9GU2 - chains A and B of the 9 polymer chains in the assembly; structure by electron microscopy, 2.73 A resolution.

Chain A:
Protein: Acetylcholine receptor subunit alpha
Source organism: Homo sapiens
UniProt: P02708 (ACHA_HUMAN); residues 1-437 here correspond to UniProt positions 21-457 (UniProt number = residue number + 20)
Sequence (437 residues; numbered 1 to 437; the number before each row is that of its first residue):
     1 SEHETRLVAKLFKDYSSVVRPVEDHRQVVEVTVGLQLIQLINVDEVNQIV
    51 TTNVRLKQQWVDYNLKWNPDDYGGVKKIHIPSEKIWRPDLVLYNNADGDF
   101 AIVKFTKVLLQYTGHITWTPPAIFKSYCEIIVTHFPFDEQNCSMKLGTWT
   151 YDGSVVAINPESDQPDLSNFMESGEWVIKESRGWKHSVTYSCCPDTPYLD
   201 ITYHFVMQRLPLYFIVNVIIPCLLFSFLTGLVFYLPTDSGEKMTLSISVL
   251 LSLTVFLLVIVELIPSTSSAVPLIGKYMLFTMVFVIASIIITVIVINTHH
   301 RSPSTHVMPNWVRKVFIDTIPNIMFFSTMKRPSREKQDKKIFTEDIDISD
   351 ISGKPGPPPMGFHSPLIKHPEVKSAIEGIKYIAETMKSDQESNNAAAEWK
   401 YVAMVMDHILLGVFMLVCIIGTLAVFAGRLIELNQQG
Not modelled in the structure: 324-392, 427-437
Cystine bridges: Cys-128/Cys-142, Cys-192/Cys-193
Covalent attachments: glycan linked to Asn-141
Ligand contacts: acetylcholine (ACH): Tyr-93, Thr-148, Trp-149, Thr-150, Tyr-190, Cys-192, Cys-193, Tyr-198
Swiss-Prot annotation at these positions:
  - glycosylation: Asn-141 (N-linked (GlcNAc...) asparagine)

Chain B:
Protein: Acetylcholine receptor subunit beta
Source organism: Homo sapiens
UniProt: P11230 (ACHB_HUMAN); residues 1-478 here correspond to UniProt positions 24-501 (UniProt number = residue number + 23)
Sequence (478 residues; row label = number of the first residue in the row):
     1 SEAEGRLREKLFSGYDSSVRPAREVGDRVRVSVGLILAQLISLNEKDEEM
    51 STKVYLDLEWTDYRLSWDPAEHDGIDSLRITAESVWLPDVVLLNNNDGNF
   101 DVALDISVVVSSDGSVRWQPPGIYRSSCSIQVTYFPFDWQNCTMVFSSYS
   151 YDSSEVSLQTGLGPDGQGHQEIHIHEGTFIENGQWEIIHKPSRLIQPPGD
   201 PRGGREGQRQEVIFYLIIRRKPLFYLVNVIAPCILITLLAIFVFYLPPDA
   251 GEKMGLSIFALLTLTVFLLLLADKVPETSLSVPIIIKYLMFTMVLVTFSV
   301 ILSVVVLNLHHRSPHTHQMPLWVRQIFIHKLPLYLRLKRPKPERDLMPEP
   351 PHCSSPGSGWGRGTDEYFIRKPPSDFLFPKPNRFQPELSAPDLRRFIDGP
   401 NRAVALLPELREVVSSISYIARQLQEQEDHDALKEDWQFVAMVVDRLFLW
   451 TFIIFTSVGTLVIFLDATYHLPPPDPFP
Not modelled in the structure: 199-206, 339-430
Cystine bridges: Cys-128/Cys-142
Covalent attachments: N-acetylglucosamine (NAG) linked to Asn-141
Swiss-Prot annotation at these positions:
  - modified residue: Tyr-367 (Phosphotyrosine)
  - glycosylation: Asn-141 (N-linked (GlcNAc...) asparagine)

How chain A and chain B interact:
Contacting residue pairs (88):
  Ser-1(A) / Arg-20(B)
  Ser-1(A) / Ala-22(B)  hydrogen bond (backbone-backbone)
  Ser-1(A) / Arg-23(B)  hydrogen bond (backbone-backbone)
  Ser-1(A) / Tyr-63(B)  hydrogen bond (backbone-side chain)
  His-3(A) / Arg-23(B)
  His-3(A) / Val-25(B)
  Glu-4(A) / Val-19(B)
  Thr-5(A) / Asp-16(B)
  Thr-5(A) / Val-19(B)
  Val-8(A) / Asp-16(B)
  Gln-39(A) / Asn-96(B)  hydrogen bond
  Ile-41(A) / Asn-96(B)
  Asn-53(A) / Asn-95(B)
  Arg-55(A) / Phe-100(B)
  Arg-55(A) / Tyr-149(B)
  Gly-73(A) / Val-25(B)
  Val-75(A) / Val-25(B)  hydrophobic
  His-79(A) / Ser-18(B)
  His-79(A) / Ser-150(B)
  His-79(A) / Tyr-151(B)
  His-79(A) / Glu-155(B)  salt bridge
  Lys-104(A) / Gly-98(B)  hydrogen bond (side chain-backbone)
  Thr-106(A) / Tyr-149(B)
  Lys-107(A) / Ser-150(B)
  Lys-107(A) / Tyr-151(B)  hydrogen bond
  Thr-119(A) / Tyr-149(B)  hydrogen bond (backbone-side chain)
  Pro-120(A) / Tyr-149(B)
  Pro-121(A) / Phe-100(B)  hydrophobic
  Pro-121(A) / Tyr-149(B)
  Ile-123(A) / Asp-97(B)
  Ile-123(A) / Gly-98(B)
  Met-171(A) / Asn-94(B)
  Met-171(A) / Ser-127(B)
  Gly-174(A) / Thr-278(B)
  Gly-174(A) / Ser-279(B)  hydrogen bond (backbone-backbone)
  Gly-174(A) / Leu-280(B)
  Glu-175(A) / Glu-277(B)
  Glu-175(A) / Thr-278(B)
  Leu-210(A) / Ser-279(B)  hydrogen bond (backbone-side chain)
  Leu-212(A) / Ser-279(B)
  Leu-212(A) / Val-282(B)  hydrophobic
  Tyr-213(A) / Lys-46(B)
  Tyr-213(A) / Ala-272(B)  hydrogen bond (side chain-backbone)
  Tyr-213(A) / Pro-276(B)
  Tyr-213(A) / Glu-277(B)
  Tyr-213(A) / Ser-279(B)
  Val-216(A) / Ile-286(B)  hydrophobic
  Val-216(A) / Met-290(B)
  Asn-217(A) / Leu-269(B)
  Asn-217(A) / Ala-272(B)
  Ile-220(A) / Met-290(B)  hydrophobic
  Pro-221(A) / Leu-268(B)  hydrophobic
  Pro-221(A) / Met-290(B)  hydrophobic
  Pro-221(A) / Met-293(B)  hydrophobic
  Leu-224(A) / Thr-297(B)
  Phe-225(A) / Leu-262(B)  hydrophobic
  Phe-225(A) / Thr-265(B)
  Phe-227(A) / Ile-301(B)  hydrophobic
  Leu-228(A) / Leu-261(B)  hydrophobic
  Leu-228(A) / Thr-297(B)
  Leu-231(A) / Val-300(B)  hydrophobic
  Leu-231(A) / Ile-301(B)  hydrophobic
  Leu-231(A) / Val-304(B)  hydrophobic
  Tyr-234(A) / Val-304(B)  hydrophobic
  Tyr-234(A) / Val-305(B)  hydrophobic
  Tyr-234(A) / Asn-308(B)  hydrogen bond (backbone-side chain)
  Tyr-234(A) / Arg-312(B)  hydrogen bond
  Leu-235(A) / Met-254(B)  hydrophobic
  Leu-235(A) / Val-304(B)
  Leu-235(A) / Leu-307(B)  hydrophobic
  Pro-236(A) / Leu-307(B)
  Pro-236(A) / Asn-308(B)
  Asp-238(A) / His-311(B)
  Ser-239(A) / His-311(B)
  Glu-241(A) / Gly-251(B)
  Glu-241(A) / Glu-252(B)
  Glu-241(A) / Lys-253(B)  hydrogen bond (side chain-backbone)
  Glu-241(A) / Met-254(B)  hydrogen bond (side chain-backbone)
  Glu-241(A) / Gly-255(B)  hydrogen bond (side chain-backbone)
  Leu-245(A) / Ile-258(B)  hydrophobic
  Ser-248(A) / Ile-258(B)
  Ser-252(A) / Leu-262(B)
  Phe-256(A) / Thr-265(B)
  Phe-256(A) / Leu-269(B)  hydrophobic
  Tyr-401(A) / His-315(B)
  Met-404(A) / Thr-316(B)
  Met-404(A) / His-317(B)
  His-408(A) / His-317(B)
Other interface residues (no listed pair), chain A (54 interface residues in all): Glu-2, Tyr-72, Gly-74, Pro-81, Thr-244, Val-255, Val-259
Other interface residues (no listed pair), chain B (60 interface residues in all): Gly-14, Arg-64, Trp-86, Leu-87, Leu-93, Phe-259, Val-275

In short:
54 residues of chain A face 60 of chain B across their interface; the contacts include 15 hydrogen bonds and 1
salt bridge. Polar pairs include His-79(A)/Glu-155(B), Ser-1(A)/Tyr-63(B) and Gln-39(A)/Asn-96(B). Chain A
binds acetylcholine. Covalently linked N-acetylglucosamine: at Asn-141(B).
Chain A is Acetylcholine receptor subunit alpha and chain B is Acetylcholine receptor subunit beta, both from
Homo sapiens; the structure, Human adult muscle nAChR in desensitised state in nanodisc with 100 uM
acetylcholine, was determined by electron microscopy together with 9GU0, 9GU1 and 9GU3 from the same study.
